PDB entry 1F2U | X-ray diffraction, 1.60 A resolution | chains C and D of the 4 polymer chains in the assembly

# Chain C
Molecule: RAD50 abc-atpase
Source organism: Pyrococcus furiosus
Notes: fragment: n-terminal domain
UniProtKB: P58301 (RAD50_PYRFU); residues 1-149 here = UniProt positions 1-149
Amino-acid sequence (149 residues; numbered 1 to 149; the number before each row is that of its first residue):
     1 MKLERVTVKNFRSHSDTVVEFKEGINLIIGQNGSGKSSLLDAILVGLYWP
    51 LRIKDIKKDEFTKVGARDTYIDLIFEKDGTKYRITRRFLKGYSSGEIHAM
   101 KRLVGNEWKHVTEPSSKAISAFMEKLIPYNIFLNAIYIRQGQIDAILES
Not modelled in the structure: 149
Bound ions: Mg2+: Ser37, Gln140 (together with ATP)
Small-molecule neighbours: ATP (adenosine-5'-triphosphate): Arg12, Ser13, Gln31, Asn32, Gly33, Ser34, Gly35, Lys36, Ser37, Ser38, Glu60, Phe61, Thr62, Lys63, Val64, Gln140

# Chain D
Molecule: RAD50 abc-atpase
Source organism: Pyrococcus furiosus
Notes: fragment: c-terminal domain
UniProtKB: P58301 (RAD50_PYRFU); numbering as in UniProt (aligned over 735-882)
Amino-acid sequence (148 residues; numbered 735 to 882; the number before each row is that of its first residue):
   735 KYKALAREAALSKIGELASEIFAEFTEGKYSEVVVRAEENKVRLFVVWEG
   785 KERPLTFLSGGERIALGLAFRLAMSLYLAGEISLLILDEPTPYLDEERRR
   835 KLITIMERYLKKIPQVILVSHDEELKDAADHVIRISLENGSSKVEVVS
Not modelled in the structure: 735-740
Small-molecule neighbours: ATP (adenosine-5'-triphosphate): Lys763, Tyr764, Trp782, Phe791, Leu792, Ser793, Gly794, Gly795, Glu796

# Chain C / chain D interface
Residue-residue contacts (112; chain C residue first):
  Met1(C) - Ile816(D)  hydrogen bond (backbone-backbone)
  Met1(C) - Leu818(D)  hydrophobic
  Lys2(C) - Gln849(D)
  Leu3(C) - Gln849(D)  hydrogen bond (backbone-side chain)
  Leu3(C) - Ile851(D)  hydrophobic
  Ser13(C) - Leu871(D)
  Ser13(C) - Ser875(D)
  Ser13(C) - Ser876(D)  hydrogen bond
  His14(C) - Ile869(D)
  His14(C) - Ser876(D)
  Ser15(C) - Ser875(D)
  Thr17(C) - Ser876(D)
  Thr17(C) - Val878(D)
  Val19(C) - Ile867(D)  hydrophobic
  Phe21(C) - Gln849(D)
  Phe21(C) - Ile851(D)  hydrophobic
  Lys22(C) - Gln849(D)  hydrogen bond (backbone-side chain)
  Lys22(C) - His865(D)
  Glu23(C) - Pro848(D)
  Glu23(C) - His865(D)  hydrogen bond (backbone-side chain)
  Gly24(C) - Pro848(D)  hydrogen bond (backbone-backbone)
  Gly24(C) - Gln849(D)
  Gly24(C) - Val850(D)  hydrogen bond (backbone-backbone)
  Gly24(C) - Asp864(D)
  Ile25(C) - Met840(D)
  Ile25(C) - Leu844(D)  hydrophobic
  Ile25(C) - Lys845(D)
  Ile25(C) - Val850(D)
  Ile25(C) - Ala862(D)
  Ile25(C) - Ala863(D)
  Ile25(C) - Asp864(D)  hydrogen bond (backbone-side chain)
  Ile25(C) - His865(D)  hydrogen bond (backbone-backbone)
  Asn26(C) - Gln849(D)
  Asn26(C) - Val850(D)  hydrogen bond (backbone-backbone)
  Asn26(C) - Ile851(D)
  Asn26(C) - Leu852(D)  hydrogen bond (backbone-backbone)
  Asn26(C) - His865(D)
  Leu27(C) - Leu852(D)
  Leu27(C) - Leu859(D)
  Leu27(C) - Lys860(D)
  Leu27(C) - Ala863(D)  hydrophobic
  Leu27(C) - His865(D)  hydrogen bond (backbone-backbone)
  Leu27(C) - Val866(D)
  Leu27(C) - Ile867(D)  hydrogen bond (backbone-backbone)
  Ile28(C) - Leu852(D)  hydrogen bond (backbone-backbone)
  Ile28(C) - Val853(D)
  Ile28(C) - Ser854(D)  hydrogen bond (backbone-backbone)
  Ile28(C) - Ile867(D)
  Ile28(C) - Ile869(D)  hydrophobic
  Ile29(C) - Ser854(D)
  Ile29(C) - His855(D)
  Ile29(C) - Lys860(D)
  Ile29(C) - Val866(D)  hydrophobic
  Ile29(C) - Ile867(D)  hydrogen bond (backbone-backbone)
  Ile29(C) - Arg868(D)
  Ile29(C) - Ile869(D)  hydrogen bond (backbone-backbone)
  Gly30(C) - Ser854(D)  hydrogen bond (backbone-backbone)
  Gly30(C) - His855(D)
  Gly30(C) - Ile869(D)
  Gly33(C) - Leu871(D)
  Ser34(C) - Ile869(D)
  Ser34(C) - Ser870(D)
  Ser34(C) - Leu871(D)
  Ser34(C) - Ser876(D)  hydrogen bond (backbone-side chain)
  Gly35(C) - Ile869(D)
  Gly35(C) - Ser876(D)
  Lys36(C) - Glu823(D)  salt bridge
  Lys36(C) - Val853(D)
  Lys36(C) - Ser854(D)
  Lys36(C) - His855(D)
  Lys36(C) - Ile869(D)
  Ser37(C) - Asp822(D)  hydrogen bond
  Leu40(C) - Ile820(D)  hydrophobic
  Leu40(C) - Asp822(D)
  Leu40(C) - Val853(D)  hydrophobic
  Lys63(C) - Gly874(D)  hydrogen bond (side chain-backbone)
  Lys63(C) - Ser875(D)  hydrogen bond
  Ile131(C) - Ile816(D)  hydrophobic
  Ala135(C) - Met808(D)  hydrophobic
  Ala135(C) - Ser809(D)
  Ala135(C) - Leu819(D)
  Ile136(C) - Ile816(D)  hydrophobic
  Ile136(C) - Leu818(D)
  Ile136(C) - Leu819(D)
  Ile136(C) - Ile820(D)  hydrogen bond (backbone-backbone)
  Tyr137(C) - Ile820(D)  hydrophobic
  Ile138(C) - Arg805(D)
  Ile138(C) - Leu819(D)  hydrophobic
  Ile138(C) - Ile820(D)  hydrogen bond (backbone-backbone)
  Ile138(C) - Leu821(D)  hydrophobic
  Ile138(C) - Asp822(D)  hydrogen bond (backbone-backbone)
  Gln140(C) - Asp822(D)
  Gln140(C) - Glu823(D)
  Gln142(C) - Arg805(D)  hydrogen bond (backbone-side chain)
  Ile143(C) - Ile798(D)
  Ile143(C) - Gly801(D)
  Ile143(C) - Leu802(D)
  Ile143(C) - Arg805(D)  hydrogen bond (backbone-side chain)
  Ile143(C) - Asp822(D)
  Ile143(C) - Glu823(D)
  Asp144(C) - Arg797(D)  salt bridge
  Asp144(C) - Arg805(D)
  Ala145(C) - Arg805(D)
  Ile146(C) - Arg741(D)  hydrogen bond (backbone-side chain)
  Ile146(C) - Phe804(D)  hydrophobic
  Ile146(C) - Arg805(D)
  Ile146(C) - Met808(D)  hydrophobic
  Leu147(C) - Leu789(D)  hydrophobic
  Leu147(C) - Arg797(D)
  Leu147(C) - Leu800(D)  hydrophobic
  Leu147(C) - Phe804(D)  hydrophobic
  Glu148(C) - Arg741(D)  hydrogen bond (backbone-side chain)
Also at the interface, not in a pair above, chain C (45 interface residues in all): Val18, Glu20, Gln31, Phe132, Asn134, Arg139, Gly141
Also at the interface, not in a pair above, chain D (53 interface residues in all): Leu745, Leu778, Leu812, Ser817, Pro824, Ile847, Asp856, Glu857

# Summary
The interface between chain C and chain D involves 45 residues on one side and 53 on the other; the contacts
include 29 hydrogen bonds and 2 salt bridges. Among the polar pairs are Lys36(C)-Glu823(D),
Asp144(C)-Arg797(D) and Leu3(C)-Gln849(D). Ligands of chain C: ATP.
Chain C is RAD50 abc-atpase and chain D is RAD50 abc-atpase, both from Pyrococcus furiosus; the structure,
Crystal Structure of RAD50 ABC-ATPase, was determined by X-ray diffraction, deposited together with 1F2T.
